Entry 5CBQ (X-ray diffraction, 2.45 A resolution); this record covers chains B and D of the 4 polymer chains in the assembly.

# Chain B (and D)
Protein: Beta-ketothiolase
From: Mycobacterium smegmatis str. MC2 155
Notes: chain D of this document is another copy of the same molecule, construct and numbering; everything in this record applies to it too
Reference sequence: A0QUH3 (A0QUH3_MYCS2); residues 1-407 here = UniProt positions 1-407
Chain sequence (413 residues; numbered -5 to 407; the number before each row is that of its first residue; numbers below 1 keep their minus sign (His-5 is residue -5)):
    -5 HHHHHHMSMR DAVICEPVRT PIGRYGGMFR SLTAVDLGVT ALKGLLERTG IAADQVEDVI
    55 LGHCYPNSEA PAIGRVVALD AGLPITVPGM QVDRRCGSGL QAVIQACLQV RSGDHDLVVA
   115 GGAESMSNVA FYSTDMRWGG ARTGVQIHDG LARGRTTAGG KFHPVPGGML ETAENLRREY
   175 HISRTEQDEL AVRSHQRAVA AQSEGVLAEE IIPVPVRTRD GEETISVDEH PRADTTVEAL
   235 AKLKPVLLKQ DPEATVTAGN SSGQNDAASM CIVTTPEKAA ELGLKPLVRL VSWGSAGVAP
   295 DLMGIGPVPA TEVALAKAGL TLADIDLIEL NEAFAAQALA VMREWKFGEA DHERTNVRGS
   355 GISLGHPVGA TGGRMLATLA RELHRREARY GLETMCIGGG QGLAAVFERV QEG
Disordered / not traced: -5 to 3, 212-215, 406-407 (chain D: -5 to 3, 212-216, 407)
Differences from the reference sequence: expression tag (-5 to 0)

# Interface between chain B and chain D
Contacting residue pairs (16; chain B residue first):
  Met130(B) - Met130(D)  hydrophobic
  Met130(B) - Gly133(D)
  Met130(B) - Gly134(D)  hydrogen bond (backbone-backbone)
  Arg131(B) - Gly133(D)
  Arg131(B) - Gly134(D)  hydrogen bond (backbone-backbone)
  Arg131(B) - Ala135(D)  hydrogen bond (backbone-backbone)
  Trp132(B) - Gly133(D)
  Gly133(B) - Met130(D)
  Gly133(B) - Arg131(D)
  Gly133(B) - Trp132(D)
  Gly133(B) - Gly133(D)
  Gly134(B) - Met130(D)  hydrogen bond (backbone-backbone)
  Gly134(B) - Arg131(D)  hydrogen bond (backbone-backbone)
  Ala135(B) - Arg131(D)  hydrogen bond (backbone-backbone)
  Ala135(B) - Trp132(D)  hydrophobic
  Val139(B) - Met130(D)
Other interface residues (no listed pair), chain B (8 interface residues in all): Asp129
Other interface residues (no listed pair), chain D (8 interface residues in all): Asp129, Val139

# In short
Chain B and chain D each contribute 8 residues to their interface; the contacts include 6 hydrogen bonds.
Backbone hydrogen bonds pair Met130(B)-Gly134(D), Arg131(B)-Gly134(D) and Arg131(B)-Ala135(D).
Chain B and chain D are both Beta-ketothiolase (Mycobacterium smegmatis str. MC2 155); the structure, Crystal
structure of a T1-like thiolase from Mycobacterium smegmatis, was determined by X-ray diffraction (same
publication as 4ZRC, 5BYV and 5BZ4).
